PDB entry 7JZV | electron microscopy, 3.90 A resolution | chains P and Y of the 12 polymer chains in the assembly

== Chain P ==
Protein: Histone H3.2
From: Homo sapiens
UniProt: Q71DI3 (H32_HUMAN); residues 1-135 here correspond to UniProt positions 2-136 (UniProt number = residue number + 1)
Amino-acid sequence (135 residues; row label = number of the first residue in the row):
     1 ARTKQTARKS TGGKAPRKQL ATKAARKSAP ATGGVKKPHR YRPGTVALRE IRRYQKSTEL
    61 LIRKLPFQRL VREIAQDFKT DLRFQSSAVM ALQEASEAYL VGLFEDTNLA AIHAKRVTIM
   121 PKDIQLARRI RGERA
Disordered / not traced: 1-45
Sequence notes: engineered mutation Ala110 (Cys111 in Q71DI3)
Swiss-Prot annotation at these positions:
  - modified residue: Arg2 (Asymmetric dimethylarginine), Thr3 (Phosphothreonine), Lys4 (Allysine), Gln5 (5-glutamyl dopamine), Thr6 (Phosphothreonine), Arg8 (Citrulline), Lys9 (N6,N6,N6-trimethyllysine), Ser10 (ADP-ribosylserine), Thr11 (Phosphothreonine), Lys14 (N6-(2-hydroxyisobutyryl)lysine), Arg17 (Asymmetric dimethylarginine), Lys18 (N6-(2-hydroxyisobutyryl)lysine), Lys23 (N6-(2-hydroxyisobutyryl)lysine), Arg26 (Citrulline), Lys27 (N6,N6,N6-trimethyllysine), Ser28 (ADP-ribosylserine), Lys36 (N6,N6,N6-trimethyllysine), Lys37 (N6-methyllysine), Tyr41 (Phosphotyrosine), Lys56 (N6,N6,N6-trimethyllysine) and 8 more in UniProt
  - lipidation: Lys18 (N6-decanoyllysine)
From the paper describing this entry:
  - mutagenesis - K79A: decreased catalytic activity
  - mutagenesis - K79A: increased catalytic activity on Ring1b/Bmi1
  - post-translational modification sites: Lys79 (citing earlier work)

== Chain Y ==
Molecule: Widom 601 153-bp
From: synthetic construct
Sequence (153 nucleotides; numbered -6 to 146; the number before each row is that of its first residue; numbers below 1 keep their minus sign (DA-6 is residue -6)):
    -6 ATCCTGGAGA ATCCCGGTGC CGAGGCCGCT CAATTGGTCG TAGACAGCTC TAGCACCGCT
    54 TAAACGCACG TACGCGCTGT CCCCCGCGTT TTAACCGCCA AGGGGATTAC TCCCTAGTCT
   114 CCAGGCACGT GTCAGATATA TACATCCTGT GAT
Disordered / not traced: -6 to 0, 140-146

== Interface between chain P and chain Y ==
Contacting residue pairs - 12 pairs, chain P then chain Y:
  Val46(P) - DG79(Y)  phosphate contact
  Ala47(P) - DG79(Y)  hydrogen bond to the phosphate
  Lys56(P) - DC6(Y)  salt bridge to the phosphate
  Arg63(P) - DA87(Y)  phosphate contact
  Arg63(P) - DC88(Y)  salt bridge to the phosphate
  Lys64(P) - DC88(Y)  hydrogen bond to the phosphate
  Leu65(P) - DA87(Y)  phosphate contact
  Leu65(P) - DC88(Y)  hydrogen bond to the phosphate
  Arg69(P) - DA87(Y)  salt bridge to the phosphate
  Arg83(P) - DG96(Y)  hydrogen bond to the sugar
  Arg83(P) - DG97(Y)  hydrogen bond to the sugar
  Lys115(P) - DG69(Y)  salt bridge to the phosphate
Also at the interface, not in a pair above, chain P (13 interface residues in all): Arg49, Glu50, Arg53, Pro66
Also at the interface, not in a pair above, chain Y (9 interface residues in all): DA4, DT5

== Summary ==
13 residues of chain P face 9 of chain Y across their interface, with 5 hydrogen bonds and 4 salt bridges.
Polar contacts include Arg83(P)-DG96(Y), Arg83(P)-DG97(Y) and Ala47(P)-DG79(Y). From the paper: K79A of chain
P reduces catalytic activity; a modification site at Lys79(P).
Here chain P is Histone H3.2 (Homo sapiens) and chain Y is Widom 601 153-bp (synthetic construct). Entry 7JZV
(Cryo-EM structure of the BRCA1-UbcH5c/BARD1 E3-E2 module bound to a nucleosome) was determined by electron
microscopy.
